PDB entry 5E6I | X-ray diffraction, 4.00 A resolution | chains I and J of the 5 polymer chains in the assembly

[Chain I]
Name: HLA class I histocompatibility antigen, A-2 alpha chain
Source organism: Homo sapiens
UniProtKB: P01892 (1A02_HUMAN); residues 1-275 here correspond to UniProt positions 25-299 (UniProt number = residue number + 24)
Amino-acid sequence (276 residues; each row starts with the number of its first residue; numbering starts at 0):
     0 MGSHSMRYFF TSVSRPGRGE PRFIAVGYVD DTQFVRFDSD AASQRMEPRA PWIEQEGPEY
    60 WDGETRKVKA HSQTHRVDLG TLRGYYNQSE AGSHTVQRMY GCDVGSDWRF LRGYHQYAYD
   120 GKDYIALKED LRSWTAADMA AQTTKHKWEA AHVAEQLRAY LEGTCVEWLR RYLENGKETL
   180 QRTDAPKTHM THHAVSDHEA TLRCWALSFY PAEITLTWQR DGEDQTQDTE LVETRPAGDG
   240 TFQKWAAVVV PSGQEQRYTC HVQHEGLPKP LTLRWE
Not modelled in the structure: 0, 194-198, 221-226, 250-251, 275
Disulfide bonds: Cys101-Cys164, Cys203-Cys259
Construct notes: initiating methionine (0)

[Chain J]
Name: Beta-2-microglobulin
Source organism: Homo sapiens
UniProtKB: P61769 (B2MG_HUMAN); residues 1-99 here correspond to UniProt positions 21-119 (UniProt number = residue number + 20)
Amino-acid sequence (100 residues; each row starts with the number of its first residue; numbering starts at 0):
     0 MIQRTPKIQV YSRHPAENGK SNFLNCYVSG FHPSDIEVDL LKNGERIEKV EHSDLSFSKD
    60 WSFYLLYYTE FTPTEKDEYA CRVNHVTLSQ PKIVKWDRDM
Not modelled in the structure: 0-1, 15-16
Disulfide bonds: Cys25-Cys80
Construct notes: initiating methionine (0)
UniProt features mapped onto this chain:
  - modified residue: Gln2 (Pyrrolidone carboxylic acid)
  - glycosylation: Ile1 (N-linked (Glc) (glycation) isoleucine), Lys19 (N-linked (Glc) (glycation) lysine), Lys41 (N-linked (Glc) (glycation) lysine), Lys48 (N-linked (Glc) (glycation) lysine), Lys58 (N-linked (Glc) (glycation) lysine), Lys91 (N-linked (Glc) (glycation) lysine), Lys94 (N-linked (Glc) (glycation) lysine)

[Interface between chain I and chain J]
Residue-residue contacts (34):
  Phe8(I) with Ser55(J); Phe56(J), hydrophobic
  Thr10(I) with Leu54(J); Phe62(J)
  Ile23(I) with Leu54(J)
  Val25(I) with Asp53(J)
  Tyr27(I) with Tyr63(J)
  Gln32(I) with Asp53(J)
  Arg35(I) with Asp53(J), salt bridge
  Arg48(I) with His51(J), hydrogen bond (side chain-backbone); Asp53(J), salt bridge
  Gln96(I) with Trp60(J); Phe62(J)
  Met98(I) with Trp60(J), hydrophobic
  Gln115(I) with Trp60(J)
  Ala117(I) with Trp60(J)
  Gly120(I) with Asp59(J); Trp60(J)
  Asp122(I) with Trp60(J), hydrogen bond
  His192(I) with Asp98(J), salt bridge
  Arg202(I) with Asp98(J), salt bridge
  Trp204(I) with Asp98(J)
  Val231(I) with Gln8(J)
  Thr233(I) with Tyr26(J)
  Pro235(I) with Tyr10(J), hydrogen bond (backbone-side chain); Tyr26(J)
  Ala236(I) with Arg12(J), hydrogen bond (backbone-side chain); Asn24(J)
  Gly237(I) with Arg12(J)
  Asp238(I) with Arg12(J), salt bridge; His13(J)
  Gln242(I) with Tyr10(J); Ser11(J), hydrogen bond (side chain-backbone)
  Trp244(I) with Gln8(J)
Other interface residues (no listed pair), chain I (33 interface residues in all): Val12, Thr94, Arg97, Tyr116, Lys121, Thr190, Glu232, Arg234
Other interface residues (no listed pair), chain J (20 interface residues in all): His31, Ser33, Leu65

[In short]
33 residues of chain I and 20 residues of chain J are in contact, with 5 hydrogen bonds and 5 salt bridges.
Polar pairs include Arg35(I)-Asp53(J), Arg48(I)-Asp53(J) and His192(I)-Asp98(J).
Here chain I is HLA class I histocompatibility antigen, A-2 alpha chain and chain J is Beta-2-microglobulin,
both from Homo sapiens. Entry 5E6I (Crystal structure of TCR PF8 in complex with flu MP(58-66) epitope
presented by HLA-A2) was determined by X-ray diffraction.
